Entry 2H8P (X-ray diffraction, 2.25 A resolution); this record covers chains A and B of the 3 polymer chains in the assembly.

[Chain A]
Protein: FAB heavy chain
Organism: Mus musculus
Notes: antibody fragment or engineered binder
Amino-acid sequence (219 residues; numbered 1 to 219; the number before each row is that of its first residue):
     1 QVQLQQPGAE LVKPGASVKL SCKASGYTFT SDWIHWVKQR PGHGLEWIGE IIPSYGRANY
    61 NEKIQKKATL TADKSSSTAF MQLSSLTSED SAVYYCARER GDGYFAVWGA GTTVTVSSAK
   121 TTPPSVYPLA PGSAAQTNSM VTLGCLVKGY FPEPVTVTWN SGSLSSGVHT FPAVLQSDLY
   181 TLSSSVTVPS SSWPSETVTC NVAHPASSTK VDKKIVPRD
Cystine bridges: Cys22-Cys96, Cys145-Cys200

[Chain B]
Protein: FAB light chain
Organism: Mus musculus
Notes: antibody fragment or engineered binder
Amino-acid sequence (212 residues; each row starts with the number of its first residue):
     1 DILLTQSPAI LSVSPGERVS FSCRASQSIG TDIHWYQQRT NGSPRLLIKY ASESISGIPS
    61 RFSGSGSGTD FTLSINSVES EDIANYYCQQ SNRWPFTFGS GTKLEIKRAD AAPTVSIFPP
   121 SSEQLTSGGA SVVCFLNNFY PKDINVKWKI DGSERQNGVL NSWTDQDSKD STYSMSSTLT
   181 LTKDEYERHN SYTCEATHKT STSPIVKSFN RN
Cystine bridges: Cys23-Cys88, Cys134-Cys194

[Interface between chain A and chain B]
Residue-residue contacts (72):
  His35(A) - Phe96(B)
  Gln39(A) - Gln38(B)  hydrogen bond
  Gln39(A) - Tyr87(B)
  His43(A) - Tyr87(B)
  Gly44(A) - Tyr87(B)
  Leu45(A) - Pro44(B)  hydrophobic
  Leu45(A) - Tyr87(B)
  Leu45(A) - Phe98(B)
  Trp47(A) - Trp94(B)  hydrophobic
  Trp47(A) - Pro95(B)  hydrophobic
  Glu50(A) - Trp94(B)  hydrogen bond
  Asn59(A) - Trp94(B)
  Tyr60(A) - Trp94(B)
  Lys63(A) - Asp1(B)
  Tyr95(A) - Gln38(B)  hydrogen bond
  Tyr95(A) - Gly42(B)  hydrogen bond (side chain-backbone)
  Tyr95(A) - Ser43(B)
  Tyr95(A) - Pro44(B)
  Glu99(A) - Phe96(B)
  Asp102(A) - Tyr50(B)  hydrogen bond (backbone-side chain)
  Gly103(A) - His34(B)  hydrogen bond (backbone-side chain)
  Gly103(A) - Gln89(B)  hydrogen bond (backbone-side chain)
  Gly103(A) - Ser91(B)
  Gly103(A) - Phe96(B)
  Tyr104(A) - His34(B)
  Tyr104(A) - Tyr36(B)
  Tyr104(A) - Leu46(B)  hydrophobic
  Tyr104(A) - Lys49(B)  hydrogen bond
  Tyr104(A) - Tyr50(B)  hydrophobic
  Tyr104(A) - Gln89(B)
  Phe105(A) - Tyr36(B)  hydrogen bond (backbone-side chain)
  Phe105(A) - Leu46(B)
  Phe105(A) - Phe98(B)  hydrophobic
  Trp108(A) - Tyr36(B)
  Trp108(A) - Pro44(B)
  Trp108(A) - Phe98(B)  hydrophobic
  Gly109(A) - Ser43(B)
  Tyr127(A) - Ser121(B)
  Tyr127(A) - Glu123(B)
  Tyr127(A) - Gln124(B)
  Tyr127(A) - Ser127(B)
  Pro128(A) - Ser121(B)
  Pro128(A) - Glu123(B)
  Leu129(A) - Phe118(B)
  Ala130(A) - Phe118(B)
  Pro131(A) - Phe118(B)
  Gln136(A) - Lys207(B)
  Thr142(A) - Ser116(B)
  Thr142(A) - Phe118(B)
  Leu146(A) - Ser131(B)
  His169(A) - Asn137(B)
  His169(A) - Asn138(B)  hydrogen bond
  His169(A) - Asp167(B)  salt bridge
  His169(A) - Ser174(B)  hydrogen bond
  Phe171(A) - Phe135(B)  hydrophobic
  Phe171(A) - Asn137(B)
  Phe171(A) - Ser162(B)
  Phe171(A) - Thr164(B)
  Phe171(A) - Ser174(B)
  Phe171(A) - Met175(B)
  Phe171(A) - Ser176(B)
  Pro172(A) - Ser162(B)  hydrogen bond (backbone-side chain)
  Pro172(A) - Trp163(B)
  Val174(A) - Leu160(B)  hydrophobic
  Val174(A) - Asn161(B)
  Gln176(A) - Leu160(B)
  Ser183(A) - Phe135(B)
  Ser184(A) - Phe135(B)
  Ser185(A) - Phe135(B)
  Ser185(A) - Asn137(B)  hydrogen bond
  Arg218(A) - Pro119(B)
  Arg218(A) - Pro120(B)
Also at the interface, not in a pair above, chain A (44 interface residues in all): Val37, Ala106, Ala110, Gly132, Leu143, Gly144, Lys148, Thr170, Lys213
Also at the interface, not in a pair above, chain B (40 interface residues in all): Val133

[Overview]
44 residues of chain A face 40 of chain B across their interface, with 13 hydrogen bonds and 1 salt bridge.
Among the polar pairs are His169(A)-Asp167(B), Gln39(A)-Gln38(B) and Glu50(A)-Trp94(B).
Chain A is FAB heavy chain and chain B is FAB light chain, both from Mus musculus; the structure, Structure of
a K channel with an amide to ester substitution in the selectivity filter, was determined by X-ray diffraction
(same publication as 2HFE and 2HG5).
